8AMO - chain A; structure by X-ray diffraction, 1.40 A resolution.

# Chain A
Molecule: Putative cytochrome P450 143
Source organism: Mycobacterium tuberculosis H37Rv
Notes: EC 1.14.-.-
Reference sequence: P9WPL3 (CP143_MYCTU); residue numbers follow UniProt; this construct covers 2-393
Amino-acid sequence (399 residues; row label = number of the first residue in the row; numbers below 1 keep their minus sign (Met-5 is residue -5)):
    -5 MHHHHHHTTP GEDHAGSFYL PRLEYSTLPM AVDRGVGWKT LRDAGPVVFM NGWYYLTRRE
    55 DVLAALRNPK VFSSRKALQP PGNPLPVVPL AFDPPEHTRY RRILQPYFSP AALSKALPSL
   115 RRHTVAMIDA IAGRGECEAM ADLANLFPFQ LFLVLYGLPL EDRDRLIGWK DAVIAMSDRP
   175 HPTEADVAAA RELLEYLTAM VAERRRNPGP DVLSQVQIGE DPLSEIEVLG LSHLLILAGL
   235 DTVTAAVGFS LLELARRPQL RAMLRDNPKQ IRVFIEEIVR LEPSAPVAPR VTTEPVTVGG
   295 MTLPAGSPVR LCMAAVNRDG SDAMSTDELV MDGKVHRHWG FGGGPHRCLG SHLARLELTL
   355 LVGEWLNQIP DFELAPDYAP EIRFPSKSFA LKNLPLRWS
Disordered / not traced: -5 to 8
Sequence notes: initiating methionine (-5); expression tag (-4 to 1)
Bound ions: heme Fe near Cys342 (its only coordinating residue here)
Residues lining bound ligands: heme (HEM): Leu72, Pro83, Leu84, His91, Arg95, Phe102, Leu228, Leu229, Ala232, Gly233, Thr236, Val237, Ala240, Val273, Ser278, Ala279, Ala282, Pro283, Arg284, Met307, Gly334, Phe335, Gly336, Pro339, His340, Cys342, Leu343, Gly344, Leu347, Ala348, Leu352
Curated features (UniProtKB/Swiss-Prot):
  - binding site (heme b): His91, Arg95, Arg284, His340, Cys342
  - modified residue: Thr2 (N-acetylthreonine)
Reported in the primary citation:
  - heme coordination: Cys342
  - conformationally variable residues (loop rearrangement, side-chain flip): Gln99, Arg266, Gly327

# In short
Chain A binds heme. From UniProt: 5 heme b-binding residues. The paper reports heme coordination by Cys342;
conformational variability at Gln99, Arg266 and Gly327.
Chain A is Putative cytochrome P450 143 (Mycobacterium tuberculosis H37Rv); the structure, Crystal structure
of M. tuberculosis CYP143, was determined by X-ray diffraction, deposited together with 8AMP and 8AMQ.
